Entry 6N7W (electron microscopy, 4.50 A resolution (low resolution: residue-level contacts below are approximate; hydrogen-bond / salt-bridge calls are withheld)); this record covers chains H and T of the 4 polymer chains in the assembly.

# Chain H
Name: DNA-directed DNA polymerase
Organism: Enterobacteria phage T7
Notes: EC 2.7.7.7, 3.1.11.-; engineered mutation(s): D5A, E7A
UniProtKB: P00581 (DPOL_BPT7); numbering as in UniProt (aligned over 1-704)
Sequence (704 residues; each row starts with the number of its first residue):
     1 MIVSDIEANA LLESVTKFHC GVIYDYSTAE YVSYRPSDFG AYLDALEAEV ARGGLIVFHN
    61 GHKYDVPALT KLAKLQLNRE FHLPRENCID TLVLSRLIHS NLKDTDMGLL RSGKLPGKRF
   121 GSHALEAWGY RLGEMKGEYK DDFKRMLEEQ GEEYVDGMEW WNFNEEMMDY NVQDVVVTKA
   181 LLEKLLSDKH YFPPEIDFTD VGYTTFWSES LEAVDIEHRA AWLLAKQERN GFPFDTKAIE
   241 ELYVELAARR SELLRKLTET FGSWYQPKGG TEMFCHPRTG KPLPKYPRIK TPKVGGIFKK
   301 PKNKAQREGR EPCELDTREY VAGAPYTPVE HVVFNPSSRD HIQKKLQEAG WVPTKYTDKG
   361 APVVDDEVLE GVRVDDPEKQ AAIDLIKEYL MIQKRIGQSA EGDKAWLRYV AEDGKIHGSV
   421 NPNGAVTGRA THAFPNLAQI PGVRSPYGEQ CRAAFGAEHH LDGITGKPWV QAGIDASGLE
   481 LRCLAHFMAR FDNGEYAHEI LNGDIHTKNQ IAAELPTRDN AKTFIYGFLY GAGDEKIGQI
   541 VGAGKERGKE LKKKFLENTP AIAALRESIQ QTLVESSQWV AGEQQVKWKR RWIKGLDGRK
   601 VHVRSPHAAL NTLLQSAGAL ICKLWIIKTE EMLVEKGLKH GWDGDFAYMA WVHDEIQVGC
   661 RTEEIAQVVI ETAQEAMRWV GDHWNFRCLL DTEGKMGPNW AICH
Not modelled in the structure: 112-113
UniProt features mapped onto this chain:
  - binding site (Mg(2+)): Asp5, Glu7, Asp174, Asp475, Ala476, Asp654
  - binding site (substrate): His506, Arg518, Lys522, Tyr526
Metal / ion sites: Mg2+: Asp475, Ala476, Asp654 (together with dTTP)
Ligand contacts: dTTP (TTP): Arg429, Asp475, Ala476, Ser477, Gly478, Leu479, Glu480, His506, Arg518, Lys522, Tyr526, Tyr530, Asp654
What the authors report for this chain:
  - binding site for the 76-nt DNA strand (chain T): Trp579
  - conformationally variable residues (loop rearrangement, order/disorder transition): Ser100 to Leu132, Glu575 to Gln585

# Chain T
Molecule: 76-nt DNA strand
Sequence (76 nucleotides; numbered 2 to 77; the number before each row is that of its first residue):
     2 TTTGGTCATT TTTTTTTTTT TTTTTTTTAC GGAGTCGTTT CGACTCCGTT ATCACGCTAT
    62 GTCGTCAAGT TGTACC
Not modelled in the structure: 2-29, 39-41

# Interface between chain H and chain T
Pairs across the interface (45; chain H residue first):
  Lys268(H) - DG62(T)
  Val294(H) - DT72(T)
  Asn335(H) - DA60(T)
  Ser337(H) - DA60(T)
  Ser338(H) - DA60(T)
  Ser338(H) - DT61(T)
  His341(H) - DT61(T)
  Gln393(H) - DT59(T)
  Gly397(H) - DC58(T)
  Gly402(H) - DC58(T)
  Asp403(H) - DC58(T)
  Lys404(H) - DG57(T)
  Lys404(H) - DC58(T)
  Ala425(H) - DC54(T)
  Ala425(H) - DA55(T)
  Val426(H) - DA55(T)
  Arg429(H) - DC54(T)
  Thr431(H) - DA55(T)
  His432(H) - DC56(T)
  Ala433(H) - DG57(T)
  Phe434(H) - DG57(T)
  Asn436(H) - DC56(T)
  Gln439(H) - DA55(T)
  Gln439(H) - DC56(T)
  Thr523(H) - DA52(T)
  Tyr526(H) - DA52(T)
  Gly527(H) - DA52(T)
  Tyr530(H) - DA52(T)
  Gly531(H) - DT51(T)
  Ala532(H) - DA52(T)
  Gly533(H) - DT51(T)
  Gly533(H) - DA52(T)
  Lys536(H) - DA52(T)
  Trp579(H) - DA30(T)
  Trp579(H) - DT50(T)
  Val580(H) - DA30(T)
  Ala581(H) - DA30(T)
  Gln584(H) - DT51(T)
  Arg604(H) - DC54(T)
  Arg604(H) - DA55(T)
  His607(H) - DT51(T)
  His607(H) - DT53(T)
  Ala608(H) - DC54(T)
  Asn611(H) - DT53(T)
  Gln615(H) - DC54(T)
Other interface residues (no listed pair), chain H (42 interface residues in all): Asp340, Lys394, Glu401, Ile540, Lys545
Other interface residues (no listed pair), chain T (16 interface residues in all): DA34

# Summary
The interface between chain H and chain T involves 42 residues on one side and 16 on the other. Ligands of
chain H: dTTP. From UniProt: 6 Mg2+-binding residues and 4 substrate-binding residues on chain H. From the
paper: a binding site for the 76-nt DNA strand (chain T) at Trp579(H); conformational variability at Ser100(H)
and Glu575(H).
Chain H is DNA-directed DNA polymerase (Enterobacteria phage T7) and chain T is a 76-nt DNA strand; the
structure, Structure of bacteriophage T7 leading-strand DNA polymerase (D5A/E7A)/Trx in complex with a DNA
fork and incoming ..., was determined by electron microscopy (same publication as 6N7I, 6N7N, 6N7S, 6N7T,
6N7V, 6N9U and 3 further entries).
